2VU9 - chain A; structure by X-ray diffraction, 1.60 A resolution.

Chain A:
Name: Botulinum neurotoxin A heavy chain
Source organism: Clostridium botulinum
Notes: EC 3.4.24.69; fragment: binding domain, residues 876-1296
UniProtKB: P10845 (BXA1_CLOBO); residue numbers follow UniProt; this construct covers 876-1296
Amino-acid sequence (444 residues; numbered 854 to 1297; the number before each row is that of its first residue):
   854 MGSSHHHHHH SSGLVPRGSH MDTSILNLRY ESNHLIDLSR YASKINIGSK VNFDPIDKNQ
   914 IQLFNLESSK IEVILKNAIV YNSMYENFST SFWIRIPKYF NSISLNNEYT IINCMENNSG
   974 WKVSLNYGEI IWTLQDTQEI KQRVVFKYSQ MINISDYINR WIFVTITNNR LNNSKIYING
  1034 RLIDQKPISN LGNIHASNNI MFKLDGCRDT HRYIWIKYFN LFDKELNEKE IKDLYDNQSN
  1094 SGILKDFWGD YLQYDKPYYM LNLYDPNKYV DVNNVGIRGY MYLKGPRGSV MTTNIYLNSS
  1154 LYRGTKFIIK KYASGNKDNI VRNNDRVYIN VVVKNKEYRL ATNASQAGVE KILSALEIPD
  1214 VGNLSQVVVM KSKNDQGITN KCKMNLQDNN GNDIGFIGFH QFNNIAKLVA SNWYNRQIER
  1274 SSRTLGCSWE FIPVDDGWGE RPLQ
Not modelled in the structure: 854-872
Bound ions: Mg2+: Asp1089, Asn1093
From the paper describing this entry:
  - binding site for beta-D-galactopyranose: Glu1203, Phe1252, His1253, Ser1264, Trp1266, Tyr1267
  - binding site for 2-acetamido-2-deoxy-beta-D-galactopyranose: Glu1203, Trp1266
  - binding site for N-acetyl-alpha-neuraminic acid: Glu969, Asn970, Tyr1117, Phe1252, Trp1266, Ser1275, Arg1276
  - contacts within the chain: Phe1252-Tyr1267 (hydrogen bond)
  - conformationally variable residues (loop rearrangement, side-chain flip): Tyr1117, Asp1228 to Lys1234, Trp1266, Ile1271 to Thr1277
  - specificity-determining residues: Ser1275 (by similarity / conservation)

Summary:
Asp1089 and Asn1093 form the Mg2+ site. From the paper: a binding site for N-acetyl-alpha-neuraminic acid at
Glu969, Asn970 and Tyr1117 among others; a binding site for beta-D-galactopyranose at Glu1203, Phe1252 and
His1253 among others.
Chain A is Botulinum neurotoxin A heavy chain (Clostridium botulinum); the structure, Crystal structure of
botulinum neurotoxin serotype A binding domain in complex with GT1B, was determined by X-ray diffraction
together with 2VUA from the same study.
